Entry 7X2W (electron microscopy, 3.24 A resolution); this record covers chains H and C of the 6 polymer chains in the assembly.

[Chain H]
Name: 8A10 heavy chain
Source organism: Mus musculus
Amino-acid sequence (118 residues; each row starts with the number of its first residue):
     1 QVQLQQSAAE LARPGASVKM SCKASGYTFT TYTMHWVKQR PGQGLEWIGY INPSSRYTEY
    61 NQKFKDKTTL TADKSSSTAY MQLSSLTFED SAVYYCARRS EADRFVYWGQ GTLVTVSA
Unresolved in the structure: 1
Disulfide bonds: Cys22-Cys96

[Chain C]
Name: VP3
Source organism: Coxsackievirus B1
Notes: EC 3.4.22.29, 3.6.1.15, 3.4.22.28, 2.7.7.48
UniProt: L7UV52 (L7UV52_9ENTO); residues 1-238 here correspond to UniProt positions 333-570 (UniProt number = residue number + 332)
Amino-acid sequence (238 residues; numbered 1 to 238; the number before each row is that of its first residue):
     1 GLPVMTTPGS TQFLTSDDFQ SPSAMPQFDV TPEMQIPGRV NNLMEIAEVD SVVPVNNTED
    61 NVSSLKAYQI PVQSNSDNGK QVFGFPLQPG ANNVLNRTLL GEILNYYTHW SGSIKLTFMF
   121 CGSAMATGKF LLAYSPPGAG VPKNRKDAML GTHVIWDVGL QSSCVLCVPW ISQTHYRYVV
   181 EDEYTAAGYV TCWYQTNIVV PADVQSSCDI LCFVSACNDF SVRMLKDTPF IRQDTFYQ

[How chain H and chain C interact]
Contacting residue pairs (15; chain H residue first):
  Tyr32(H) - Arg232(C)  hydrogen bond
  Ser54(H) - Ser63(C)
  Ser55(H) - Ser63(C)
  Arg56(H) - Glu59(C)  salt bridge
  Arg56(H) - Asp60(C)
  Lys74(H) - Glu59(C)  salt bridge
  Arg98(H) - Arg232(C)
  Arg98(H) - Asp234(C)  salt bridge
  Ser100(H) - Asp234(C)  hydrogen bond
  Glu101(H) - Asp234(C)
  Glu101(H) - Thr235(C)  hydrogen bond
  Glu101(H) - Tyr237(C)
  Arg104(H) - Thr235(C)  hydrogen bond
  Arg104(H) - Phe236(C)  hydrogen bond (side chain-backbone)
  Arg104(H) - Gln238(C)
Also at the interface, not in a pair above, chain H (11 interface residues in all): Val106, Tyr107

[In short]
11 residues of chain H face 9 of chain C across their interface; the contacts include 5 hydrogen bonds and 3
salt bridges. Among the polar pairs are Arg56(H)-Glu59(C), Lys74(H)-Glu59(C) and Arg98(H)-Asp234(C).
Chain H is 8A10 heavy chain (Mus musculus) and chain C is VP3 (Coxsackievirus B1); the structure, Cryo-EM
structure of Coxsackievirus B1 pre-A particle in complex with nAb 8A10 (CVB1-pre-A:8A10), was determined by
electron microscopy together with 7X2G, 7X2I, 7X2O, 7X2T, 7X35, 7X37 and 7 further entries from the same
study.
